PDB entry 1RR8 | X-ray diffraction, 2.60 A resolution | chains B and C of the 3 polymer chains in the assembly

== Chain B ==
Molecule: 22-nt DNA strand
Sequence (22 nucleotides; row label = number of the first residue in the row):
   101 AAAAATTTTT CCAAGTCTTT TT

== Chain C ==
Name: DNA topoisomerase I
Source organism: Homo sapiens
Notes: EC 5.99.1.2
Reference sequence: P11387 (TOP1_HUMAN); residue numbers follow UniProt; this construct covers 203-765
Amino-acid sequence (565 residues; each row starts with the number of its first residue):
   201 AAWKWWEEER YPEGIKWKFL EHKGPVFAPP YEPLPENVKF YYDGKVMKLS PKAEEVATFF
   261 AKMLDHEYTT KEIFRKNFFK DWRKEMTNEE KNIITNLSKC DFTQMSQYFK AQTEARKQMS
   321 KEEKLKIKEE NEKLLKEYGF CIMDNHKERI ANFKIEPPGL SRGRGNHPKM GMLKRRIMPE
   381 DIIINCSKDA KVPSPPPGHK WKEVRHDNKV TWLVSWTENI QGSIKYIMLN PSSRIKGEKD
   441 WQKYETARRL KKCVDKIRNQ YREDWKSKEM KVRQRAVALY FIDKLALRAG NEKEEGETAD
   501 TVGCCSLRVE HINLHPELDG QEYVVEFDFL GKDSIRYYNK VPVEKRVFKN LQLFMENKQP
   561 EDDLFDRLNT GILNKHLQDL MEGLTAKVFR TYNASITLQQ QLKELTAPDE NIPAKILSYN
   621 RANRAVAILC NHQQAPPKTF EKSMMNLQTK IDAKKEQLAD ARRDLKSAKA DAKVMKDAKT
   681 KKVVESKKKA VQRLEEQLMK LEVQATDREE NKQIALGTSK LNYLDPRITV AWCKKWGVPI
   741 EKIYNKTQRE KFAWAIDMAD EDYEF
Unresolved in the structure: 637-707
Construct notes: cloning artifact (201-202); engineered mutation Ser361 (Phe in P11387), Gln634 (Arg in P11387); modified residue (723)
Modified positions: Tyr723 (o-phosphotyrosine; PTR)
UniProt features mapped onto this chain:
  - region (Interaction with DNA): Lys425, Tyr426, Arg488 to Lys493, Thr585 to Lys587
  - active site: Tyr723 (O-(3'-phospho-DNA)-tyrosine intermediate)
  - site (Interaction with DNA): Arg316, Arg364, Trp412, Lys443, Thr501, Lys532, Asn574, His632, Lys650
  - modified residue: Lys280 (N6-acetyllysine), Ser506 (Phosphoserine)
  - cross-link (Glycyl lysine isopeptide (Lys-Gly)): Lys204 (interchain with G-Cter in SUMO2), Lys336 (interchain with G-Cter in SUMO2), Lys549 (interchain with G-Cter in SUMO2), Lys642 (interchain with G-Cter in SUMO2), Lys700 (interchain with G-Cter in SUMO2), Lys712 (interchain with G-Cter in SUMO2)
  - natural variant: Lys326 (K326R: In breast cancer), Met370 (M370T: In CPT-resistant leukemia), Asp533 (D533G: In CPT-resistant leukemia), Asn722 (N722S: In CPT-resistant leukemia), Thr729 (T729A: In CPT-resistant lung cancer)
  - mutagenesis: Lys532 (K532A: Almost abolishes enzyme activity; K532R: Strongly reduced enzyme activity), Tyr723 (Y723F: No change in CPT-induced clearing from nuclei)
Ligand contacts: topotecan, hycamtin / hydrolyzed product of topotecan: Asn352, Glu356, Arg364, Lys532, Asp533, Thr718, Asn722, Tyr723

== Chain B / chain C interface ==
Contacting residue pairs - 29 pairs, chain B then chain C:
  DC112(B) with Glu356(C), base contact; Lys374(C), sugar contact
  DA113(B) with Ser361(C), phosphate contact; Arg362(C), hydrogen bond to the phosphate; Gly363(C), hydrogen bond to the phosphate; Arg364(C), hydrogen bond to the base; Lys374(C), salt bridge to the phosphate
  DA114(B) with Gly363(C), phosphate contact; Arg364(C), hydrogen bond to the phosphate; His367(C), salt bridge to the phosphate; Lys425(C), base contact; Lys532(C), phosphate contact; Asp533(C), sugar contact
  DG115(B) with Lys493(C), salt bridge to the phosphate; Thr501(C), hydrogen bond to the phosphate; Lys532(C), phosphate contact; Asp533(C), hydrogen bond to the phosphate
  DT116(B) with Arg488(C), phosphate contact; Ala489(C), hydrogen bond to the phosphate; Gly490(C), phosphate contact; Asn491(C), hydrogen bond to the phosphate; Lys587(C), phosphate contact
  DC117(B) with Ala489(C), phosphate contact; Asn491(C), base contact; Asn574(C), hydrogen bond to the phosphate; Thr585(C), hydrogen bond to the phosphate; Ala586(C), hydrogen bond to the phosphate; Lys587(C), hydrogen bond to the phosphate
  DT118(B) with Thr585(C), phosphate contact
Interface residues without a listed pair, chain B (8 interface residues in all): DT107
Interface residues without a listed pair, chain C (25 interface residues in all): Leu360, Gln421, Thr498, Gly531, Arg708

== Overview ==
Chain B and chain C form an interface of 8 and 25 residues respectively; the contacts include 12 hydrogen
bonds and 3 salt bridges. Polar pairs include DA113(B)-Arg364(C), DA113(B)-Arg362(C) and DA113(B)-Gly363(C).
Ligands of chain C: topotecan, hycamtin / hydrolyzed product of topotecan.
Here chain B is a 22-nt DNA strand and chain C is DNA topoisomerase I (Homo sapiens). Entry 1RR8 (Structural
Mechanisms of Camptothecin Resistance by Mutations in Human Topoisomerase I) was determined by X-ray
diffraction, deposited together with 1RRJ.
